5Y03 - chain A; structure by X-ray diffraction, 2.12 A resolution.

Chain A:
Name: Galactoside-binding soluble lectin 13
From: Homo sapiens
UniProt: Q9UHV8 (PP13_HUMAN); residues 1-139 here = UniProt positions 1-139
Amino-acid sequence (142 residues; row label = number of the first residue in the row; numbers below 1 keep their minus sign (Gly-2 is residue -2)):
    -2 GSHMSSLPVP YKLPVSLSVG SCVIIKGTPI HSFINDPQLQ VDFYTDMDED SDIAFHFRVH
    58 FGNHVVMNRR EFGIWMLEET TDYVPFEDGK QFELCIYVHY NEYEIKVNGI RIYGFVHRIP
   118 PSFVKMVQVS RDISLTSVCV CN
Not modelled in the structure: -2 to 1
Construct notes: expression tag (-2 to 0); engineered mutation His53 (Arg in Q9UHV8)
Disulfide bonds: Cys136-Cys138
From the paper describing this entry:
  - mutagenesis - R53H (Kd 12.5 mM): increased binding to maltose

Summary:
The paper reports that R53H increases binding to maltose.
Chain A is Galactoside-binding soluble lectin 13 (Homo sapiens); the structure, Galectin-13/Placental Protein
13 variant R53H crystal structure, was determined by X-ray diffraction (same publication as 5XG7 and 5XG8).
